6F2D - chains B and C of the 10 polymer chains in the assembly; structure by electron microscopy, 4.20 A resolution (low resolution: residue-level contacts below are approximate; hydrogen-bond / salt-bridge calls are withheld).

# Chain B (and C)
Name: Flagellar biosynthetic protein FliP
Source organism: Salmonella enterica subsp. enterica
Notes: chain C of this document is another copy of the same molecule, construct and numbering; everything in this record applies to it too
UniProt: G5QE81 (G5QE81_SALRU); residues 1-245 here = UniProt positions 1-245
Amino-acid sequence (245 residues; row label = number of the first residue in the row):
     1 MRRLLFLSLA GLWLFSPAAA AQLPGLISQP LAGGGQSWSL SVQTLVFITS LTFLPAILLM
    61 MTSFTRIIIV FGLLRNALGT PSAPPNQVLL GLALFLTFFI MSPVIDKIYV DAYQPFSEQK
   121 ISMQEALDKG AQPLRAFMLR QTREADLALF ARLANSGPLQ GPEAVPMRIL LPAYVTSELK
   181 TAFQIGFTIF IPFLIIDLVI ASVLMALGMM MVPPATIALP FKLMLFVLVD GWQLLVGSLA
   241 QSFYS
Unresolved in the structure: 1-42

# Chain B / chain C interface
Residue-residue contacts - 37 pairs, chain B then chain C:
  Phe-47(B) / Thr-44(C)
  Leu-51(B) / Thr-44(C)
  Leu-51(B) / Leu-45(C)
  Leu-54(B) / Leu-45(C)
  Pro-55(B) / Thr-49(C)
  Leu-59(B) / Phe-53(C)
  Thr-80(B) / Asn-76(C)
  Pro-84(B) / Ile-68(C)
  Gln-87(B) / Ala-56(C)
  Val-88(B) / Met-60(C)
  Leu-90(B) / Phe-53(C)
  Leu-92(B) / Val-175(C)
  Phe-95(B) / Leu-171(C)
  Phe-98(B) / Arg-168(C)
  Phe-99(B) / Phe-150(C)
  Phe-99(B) / Ala-154(C)
  Phe-99(B) / Arg-168(C)
  Phe-99(B) / Ile-169(C)
  Ser-102(B) / Arg-168(C)
  Gly-208(B) / Met-210(C)
  Met-209(B) / Met-210(C)
  Met-211(B) / Met-205(C)
  Met-211(B) / Met-210(C)
  Met-211(B) / Met-211(C)
  Met-211(B) / Val-212(C)
  Met-211(B) / Pro-214(C)
  Leu-219(B) / Phe-190(C)
  Leu-223(B) / Phe-183(C)
  Met-224(B) / Phe-187(C)
  Phe-226(B) / Phe-183(C)
  Val-227(B) / Phe-183(C)
  Asp-230(B) / Lys-180(C)
  Trp-232(B) / Thr-176(C)
  Trp-232(B) / Leu-179(C)
  Gln-233(B) / Asp-146(C)
  Gln-233(B) / Lys-180(C)
  Ala-240(B) / Leu-153(C)
Other interface residues (no listed pair), chain B (37 interface residues in all): Gly-91, Leu-94, Leu-96, Met-210, Pro-213, Thr-216, Ile-217, Pro-220, Val-236, Gln-241
Other interface residues (no listed pair), chain C (37 interface residues in all): Ile-57, Met-61, Leu-73, Ala-145, Pro-172, Gly-186, Leu-194, Leu-198, Pro-213, Ala-215

# Summary
The chain B/chain C interface involves 37 residues from each chain.
Both chains are Flagellar biosynthetic protein FliP (Salmonella enterica subsp. enterica). Entry 6F2D (A
FliPQR complex forms the core of the Salmonella type III secretion system export apparatus) was determined by
electron microscopy.
